9CAZ - chains A and B of the 4 polymer chains in the assembly; structure by electron microscopy, 3.88 A resolution.

== Chain A (and B) ==
Protein: Glutamate receptor ionotropic, kainate 2
From: Rattus norvegicus
Notes: chain B of this document is another copy of the same molecule, construct and numbering; everything in this record applies to it too
UniProt: P42260 (GRIK2_RAT); numbering as in UniProt (aligned over 1-908)
Amino-acid sequence (908 residues; row label = number of the first residue in the row):
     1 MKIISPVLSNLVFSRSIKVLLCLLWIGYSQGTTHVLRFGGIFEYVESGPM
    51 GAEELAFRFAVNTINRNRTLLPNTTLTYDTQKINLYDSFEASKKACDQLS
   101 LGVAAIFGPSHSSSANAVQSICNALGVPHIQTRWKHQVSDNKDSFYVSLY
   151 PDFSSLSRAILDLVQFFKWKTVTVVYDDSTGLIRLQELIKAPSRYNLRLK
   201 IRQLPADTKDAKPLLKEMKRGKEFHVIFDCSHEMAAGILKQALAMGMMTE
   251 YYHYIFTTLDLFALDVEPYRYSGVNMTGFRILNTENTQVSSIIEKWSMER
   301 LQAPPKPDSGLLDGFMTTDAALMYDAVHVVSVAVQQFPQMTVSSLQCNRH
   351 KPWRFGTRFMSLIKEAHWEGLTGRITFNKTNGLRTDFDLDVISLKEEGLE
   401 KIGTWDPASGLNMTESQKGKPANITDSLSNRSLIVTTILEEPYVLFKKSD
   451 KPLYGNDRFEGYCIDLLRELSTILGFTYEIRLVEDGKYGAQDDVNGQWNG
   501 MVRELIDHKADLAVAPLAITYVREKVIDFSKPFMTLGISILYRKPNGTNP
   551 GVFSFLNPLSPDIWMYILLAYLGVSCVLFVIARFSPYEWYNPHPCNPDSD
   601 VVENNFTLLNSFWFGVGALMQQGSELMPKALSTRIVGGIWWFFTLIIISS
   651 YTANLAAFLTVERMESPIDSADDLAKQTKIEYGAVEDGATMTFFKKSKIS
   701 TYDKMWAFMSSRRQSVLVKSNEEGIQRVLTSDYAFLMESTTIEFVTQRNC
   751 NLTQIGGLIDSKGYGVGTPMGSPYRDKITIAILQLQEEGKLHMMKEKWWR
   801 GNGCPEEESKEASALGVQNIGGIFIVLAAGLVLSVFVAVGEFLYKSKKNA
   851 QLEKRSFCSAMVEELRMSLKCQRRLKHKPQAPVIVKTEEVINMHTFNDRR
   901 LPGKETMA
Disordered / not traced: 1-32, 416-431, 583-630, 835-908 (chain B: 1-32, 416-428, 585-631, 844-908)
Swiss-Prot annotation at these positions:
  - binding site (L-glutamate): Pro-516, Ala-518, Arg-523, Ala-689, Thr-690, Glu-738
  - modified residue (Phosphoserine): Ser-846, Ser-868
  - glycosylation (N-linked (GlcNAc...) asparagine): Asn-67, Asn-73, Asn-275, Asn-378, Asn-412, Asn-423, Asn-430, Asn-546, Asn-751
  - cross-link: Lys-886 (Glycyl lysine isopeptide (Lys-Gly) (interchain with G-Cter in SUMO1))
  - natural variant: Ile-567 (I567C: In RNA edited version), Tyr-571 (Y571C: In RNA edited version), Gln-621 (Q621R: In RNA edited version)
  - mutagenesis: Asn-751 (N751Q: Loss of glycosylation), Val-883 (V883A: Abolishes interaction with KLHL17. Abolishes actinfilin-mediated degradation), Ile-884 (I884A: Abolishes interaction with KLHL17. Abolishes actinfilin-mediated degradation), Lys-886 (K886R: Abolishes sumoylation. Loss of kainate-mediated endocytosis)
Cystine bridges: Cys-96/Cys-347
Glycans and other covalent adducts: N-acetylglucosamine (NAG) linked to Asn-275, Asn-412, Asn-546

== Chain A / chain B interface ==
Residue-residue contacts (98; chain A residue first):
  Tyr-86(A) / Asp-140(B)  hydrogen bond
  Asp-87(A) / Ser-120(B)
  Asp-87(A) / Ala-124(B)
  Ser-88(A) / Ser-120(B)
  Phe-89(A) / Ile-121(B)  hydrophobic
  Phe-89(A) / Ala-124(B)  hydrophobic
  Phe-89(A) / Leu-125(B)  hydrophobic
  Phe-89(A) / Cys-347(B)
  His-111(A) / Val-138(B)
  Ser-112(A) / Val-138(B)
  Ser-113(A) / Asn-116(B)  hydrogen bond
  Ser-113(A) / Val-138(B)
  Ser-113(A) / Asn-141(B)
  Asn-116(A) / Ser-88(B)
  Asn-116(A) / Ser-113(B)
  Ala-117(A) / Ser-88(B)
  Ser-120(A) / Asp-87(B)
  Ser-120(A) / Ser-88(B)  hydrogen bond
  Ser-120(A) / Phe-89(B)
  Ile-121(A) / Phe-89(B)  hydrophobic
  Ala-124(A) / Asp-87(B)
  Ala-124(A) / Phe-89(B)  hydrophobic
  His-136(A) / Ser-179(B)
  His-136(A) / Thr-180(B)
  Val-138(A) / Asp-178(B)
  Asp-140(A) / Tyr-86(B)
  Asp-140(A) / His-111(B)  salt bridge
  Asn-141(A) / Tyr-86(B)
  Tyr-176(A) / Lys-190(B)  hydrogen bond
  Asp-178(A) / Val-138(B)
  Asp-178(A) / Ser-139(B)  hydrogen bond
  Ser-179(A) / His-136(B)
  Ser-179(A) / Ile-183(B)
  Ser-179(A) / Gln-186(B)  hydrogen bond
  Thr-180(A) / His-136(B)
  Leu-182(A) / Ile-189(B)  hydrophobic
  Ile-183(A) / Ser-179(B)
  Ile-183(A) / Ile-183(B)  hydrophobic
  Gln-186(A) / Tyr-176(B)  hydrogen bond
  Gln-186(A) / Ser-179(B)  hydrogen bond
  Gln-186(A) / Gln-203(B)
  Ile-189(A) / Leu-182(B)  hydrophobic
  Ile-189(A) / Ile-201(B)  hydrophobic
  Lys-190(A) / Tyr-176(B)
  Lys-190(A) / Ile-201(B)
  Lys-190(A) / Gln-203(B)  hydrogen bond
  Pro-192(A) / Leu-199(B)
  Pro-192(A) / Lys-200(B)
  Ser-193(A) / Ile-201(B)
  Ser-193(A) / Arg-202(B)
  Ser-193(A) / Glu-217(B)
  Arg-198(A) / Arg-198(B)
  Leu-199(A) / Pro-192(B)
  Lys-200(A) / Pro-192(B)
  Ile-201(A) / Ile-189(B)
  Arg-202(A) / Ser-193(B)  hydrogen bond
  Arg-202(A) / Arg-194(B)
  Gln-203(A) / Lys-190(B)  hydrogen bond
  Cys-347(A) / Phe-89(B)
  His-350(A) / Lys-93(B)  hydrogen bond
  Asn-557(A) / Ala-814(B)
  Pro-558(A) / Ala-814(B)
  Pro-558(A) / Leu-815(B)  hydrogen bond (backbone-backbone)
  Asp-562(A) / Val-817(B)
  Ile-563(A) / Leu-815(B)
  Ile-563(A) / Gly-816(B)
  Ile-563(A) / Ile-820(B)  hydrophobic
  Ala-570(A) / Leu-827(B)  hydrophobic
  Val-577(A) / Leu-831(B)  hydrophobic
  Leu-631(A) / Glu-841(B)  hydrogen bond (backbone-side chain)
  Ser-632(A) / Ser-834(B)  hydrogen bond (side chain-backbone)
  Ser-632(A) / Val-837(B)
  Ser-632(A) / Ala-838(B)
  Ile-635(A) / Leu-833(B)  hydrophobic
  Val-636(A) / Ser-834(B)
  Ile-639(A) / Gly-830(B)
  Phe-642(A) / Trp-564(B)
  Phe-643(A) / Ile-823(B)  hydrophobic
  Leu-645(A) / Ile-648(B)
  Ile-646(A) / Tyr-651(B)
  Ile-646(A) / Ile-823(B)  hydrophobic
  Ser-649(A) / Ile-648(B)
  Ser-649(A) / Tyr-651(B)
  Ser-649(A) / Thr-652(B)  hydrogen bond (backbone-side chain)
  Thr-652(A) / Thr-652(B)  hydrogen bond
  Ala-653(A) / Thr-652(B)
  Ala-653(A) / Leu-655(B)  hydrophobic
  Ala-653(A) / Ala-656(B)
  Ala-653(A) / Leu-659(B)
  Asn-654(A) / Leu-659(B)
  Asn-654(A) / Ser-813(B)
  Asn-654(A) / Ala-814(B)
  Asn-654(A) / Leu-815(B)
  Ala-657(A) / Leu-659(B)  hydrophobic
  Ala-657(A) / Thr-660(B)
  Phe-658(A) / Ala-812(B)  hydrophobic
  Phe-658(A) / Ser-813(B)
  Thr-660(A) / Thr-660(B)
Other interface residues (no listed pair), chain A (69 interface residues in all): Glu-90, Lys-93, Ser-139, Leu-197, Asn-348, Ser-560, Tyr-566, Ile-581, Trp-641, Ser-650, Val-661, Thr-678
Other interface residues (no listed pair), chain B (70 interface residues in all): Ser-112, Asp-143, His-350, Phe-555, Tyr-571, Trp-640, Glu-807, Ser-809, Glu-811

== Overview ==
69 residues of chain A and 70 residues of chain B are in contact; the contacts include 17 hydrogen bonds and 1
salt bridge. Polar pairs include Asp-140(A)/His-111(B), Tyr-86(A)/Asp-140(B) and Ser-113(A)/Asn-116(B).
N-acetylglucosamine is covalently linked to Asn-275(A), Asn-412(A) and Asn-546(A).
Chain A and chain B are both Glutamate receptor ionotropic, kainate 2 (Rattus norvegicus); the structure,
Structure of kainate receptor Gluk2 in apo state, was determined by electron microscopy together with 9C5Y,
9C5Z, 9C60 and 8GC5 from the same study.
